Entry 7VOY (electron microscopy, 4.20 A resolution (low resolution: residue-level contacts below are approximate; hydrogen-bond / salt-bridge calls are withheld)); this record covers chains M and H of the 37 polymer chains in the assembly.

Chain M:
Molecule: Reaction center protein M chain
Source organism: Cereibacter sphaeroides 2.4.1
UniProt: Q3J1A6 (RCEM_RHOS4); residues 0-307 here correspond to UniProt positions 1-308 (UniProt number = residue number + 1)
Amino-acid sequence (308 residues; numbered 0 to 307; the number before each row is that of its first residue; numbering starts at 0):
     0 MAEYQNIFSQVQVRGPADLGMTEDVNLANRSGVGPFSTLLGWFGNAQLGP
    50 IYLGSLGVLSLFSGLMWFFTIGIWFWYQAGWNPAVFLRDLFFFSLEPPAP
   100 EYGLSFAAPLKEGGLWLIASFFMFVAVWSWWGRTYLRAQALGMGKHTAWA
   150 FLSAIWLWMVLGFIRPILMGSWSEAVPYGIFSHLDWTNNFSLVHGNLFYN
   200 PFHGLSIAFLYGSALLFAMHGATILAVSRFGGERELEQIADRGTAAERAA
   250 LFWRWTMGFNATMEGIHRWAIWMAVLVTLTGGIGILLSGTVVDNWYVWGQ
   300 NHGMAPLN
Disordered / not traced: 0-1, 307
Ligand contacts:
  - bacteriochlorophyll a (BCL), molecule 1: Leu156, Leu160, Trp185, Thr186, Asn187, Phe189, Ser190, Leu196, Phe197, Asn199, His202, Ser205, Ile206, Leu209, Val276, Thr277, Gly280, Ile284
  - bacteriochlorophyll a (BCL), molecule 2: Trp157, Leu160, Ile179, His182, Leu183, Thr186
  - bacteriochlorophyll a (BCL), molecule 3: Gly203, Leu204, Ile206, Ala207, Tyr210
  - bacteriopheophytin a (BPH), molecule 1: Ala125, Val126, Trp129, Thr133, Ala149, Phe150, Ala153, Ala273, Val274, Val276, Thr277
  - bacteriopheophytin a (BPH), molecule 2: Leu214, Met218, Met256
  - Fe2+ (FE2): Glu234, Met262, Ile265, His266
  - speroidenone (SPN): Trp66, Phe67, Phe68, Ile70, Gly71, Phe74, Phe105, Leu116, Ser119, Phe120, Met122, Phe123, Trp157, Met158, Leu160, Gly161, Phe162, Trp171, Val175, Tyr177, Gly178, Ile179
  - ubiquinone-10 (U10): His219, Thr222, Ile223, Ala248, Ala249, Trp252, Asn259, Ala260, Thr261, Met262, Ile265
Swiss-Prot annotation at these positions:
  - binding site ((7R,8Z)-bacteriochlorophyll b): His182, His202
  - binding site (Fe cation): His219, Glu234, His266
  - binding site (a ubiquinone): Trp252

Chain H:
Molecule: Reaction center protein H chain
Source organism: Cereibacter sphaeroides 2.4.1
UniProt: Q3J170 (RCEH_RHOS4); residues 1-260 here = UniProt positions 1-260
Amino-acid sequence (260 residues; each row starts with the number of its first residue):
     1 MVGVTAFGNFDLASLAIYSFWIFLAGLIYYLQTENMREGYPLENEDGTPA
    51 ANQGPFPLPKPKTFILPHGRGTLTVPGPESEDRPIALARTAVSEGFPHAP
   101 TGDPMKDGVGPASWVARRDLPELDGHGHNKIKPMKAAAGFHVSAGKNPIG
   151 LPVRGCDLEIAGKVVDIWVDIPEQMARFLEVELKDGSTRLLPMQMVKVQS
   201 NRVHVNALSSDLFAGIPTIKSPTEVTLLEEDKICGYVAGGLMYAAPKRKS
   251 VVAAMLAEYA
Disordered / not traced: 248-260

Chain M / chain H interface:
Residue-residue contacts (79):
  Tyr3(M) with Gln194(H); Lys197(H)
  Ser8(M) with Met193(H)
  Gln9(M) with Met193(H); Val196(H); Val198(H)
  Val10(M) with Lys146(H); Ile167(H); Met193(H)
  Gln11(M) with Ala144(H); Gly145(H)
  Val12(M) with Val169(H); Gln174(H)
  Arg13(M) with His141(H); Ser143(H); Ala144(H)
  Gly14(M) with Phe140(H); Gln174(H)
  Pro15(M) with Phe140(H); Gln174(H)
  Ala16(M) with Gln174(H)
  Asp17(M) with His126(H)
  Met20(M) with His126(H)
  Pro200(M) with Ile17(H)
  Phe201(M) with Ala16(H); Ile17(H); Phe20(H)
  Leu204(M) with Phe20(H)
  Phe208(M) with Phe20(H)
  Ser227(M) with Gln194(H)
  Arg228(M) with Gln194(H); Met195(H)
  Phe229(M) with Ala238(H)
  Glu232(M) with Arg177(H); Gln194(H)
  Arg233(M) with Arg117(H); Lys130(H); Arg177(H)
  Gln237(M) with Arg117(H)
  Ala239(M) with Arg118(H)
  Asp240(M) with Arg118(H)
  Arg241(M) with Glu38(H); Glu79(H); Glu81(H); Val115(H)
  Thr243(M) with Val115(H); Asp231(H)
  Glu246(M) with Glu81(H); Val115(H)
  Arg247(M) with Gly110(H); Pro111(H); Ala112(H); Ser113(H)
  Phe258(M) with Gln32(H); Phe56(H)
  Asn259(M) with Met36(H); Tyr40(H)
  Ala260(M) with Asn35(H)
  Thr261(M) with Asn35(H); Glu38(H)
  Glu263(M) with Arg37(H); Phe64(H)
  Gly264(M) with Glu34(H); Asn35(H)
  Ile265(M) with Asn35(H)
  Arg267(M) with Tyr30(H)
  Trp268(M) with Leu31(H); Asn35(H)
  Trp271(M) with Leu27(H)
  Leu286(M) with Ala13(H)
  Thr289(M) with Met1(H)
  Val290(M) with Ala13(H)
  Val291(M) with Ala13(H)
  Trp297(M) with Ala13(H); Ser14(H); Ile17(H)
  Asn300(M) with Asn9(H)
  His301(M) with Asn9(H); Tyr18(H)
Interface residues without a listed pair, chain M (50 interface residues in all): Ile238, Gly242, Leu275, Thr279, Ile282
Interface residues without a listed pair, chain H (62 interface residues in all): Gly3, Asp11, Leu73, Val75, Ser80, Trp114, Val142, Pro148, Glu173, Met175, Ala176, Glu230, Cys234

Overview:
50 residues of chain M and 62 residues of chain H are in contact. Bound to chain M: bacteriopheophytin a, 3
copies of bacteriochlorophyll a, Fe2+, ubiquinone-10 and speroidenone.
Here chain M is Reaction center protein M chain and chain H is Reaction center protein H chain, both from
Cereibacter sphaeroides 2.4.1. Entry 7VOY (Rba sphaeroides PufX-KO RC-LH1) was determined by electron
microscopy, deposited together with 7VA9, 7VB9, 7VNM, 7VOR and 7VOT.
